Entry 8AD1 (electron microscopy, 4.10 A resolution (low resolution: residue-level contacts below are approximate; hydrogen-bond / salt-bridge calls are withheld)); this record covers chains E and D of the 9 polymer chains in the assembly.

== Chain E ==
Molecule: DNA-directed RNA polymerase subunit omega
From: Escherichia coli K-12
Notes: EC 2.7.7.6
UniProt: P0A800 (RPOZ_ECOLI); numbering as in UniProt (aligned over 1-91)
Chain sequence (91 residues; numbered 1 to 91; the number before each row is that of its first residue):
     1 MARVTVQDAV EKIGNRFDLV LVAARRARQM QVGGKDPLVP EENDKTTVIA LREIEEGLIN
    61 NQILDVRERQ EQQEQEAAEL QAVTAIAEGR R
Disordered / not traced: 1, 75-91

== Chain D ==
Molecule: DNA-directed RNA polymerase subunit beta'
From: Escherichia coli K-12
Notes: EC 2.7.7.6
UniProt: P0A8T8 (RPOC_ECO57); residue numbers follow UniProt; this construct covers 1-1406
Chain sequence (1406 residues; row label = number of the first residue in the row):
     1 MKDLLKFLKA QTKTEEFDAI KIALASPDMI RSWSFGEVKK PETINYRTFK PERDGLFCAR
    61 IFGPVKDYEC LCGKYKRLKH RGVICEKCGV EVTQTKVRRE RMGHIELASP TAHIWFLKSL
   121 PSRIGLLLDM PLRDIERVLY FESYVVIEGG MTNLERQQIL TEEQYLDALE EFGDEFDAKM
   181 GAEAIQALLK SMDLEQECEQ LREELNETNS ETKRKKLTKR IKLLEAFVQS GNKPEWMILT
   241 VLPVLPPDLR PLVPLDGGRF ATSDLNDLYR RVINRNNRLK RLLDLAAPDI IVRNEKRMLQ
   301 EAVDALLDNG RRGRAITGSN KRPLKSLADM IKGKQGRFRQ NLLGKRVDYS GRSVITVGPY
   361 LRLHQCGLPK KMALELFKPF IYGKLELRGL ATTIKAAKKM VEREEAVVWD ILDEVIREHP
   421 VLLNRAPTLH RLGIQAFEPV LIEGKAIQLH PLVCAAYNAD FDGDQMAVHV PLTLEAQLEA
   481 RALMMSTNNI LSPANGEPII VPSQDVVLGL YYMTRDCVNA KGEGMVLTGP KEAERLYRSG
   541 LASLHARVKV RITEYEKDAN GELVAKTSLK DTTVGRAILW MIVPKGLPYS IVNQALGKKA
   601 ISKMLNTCYR ILGLKPTVIF ADQIMYTGFA YAARSGASVG IDDMVIPEKK HEIISEAEAE
   661 VAEIQEQFQS GLVTAGERYN KVIDIWAAAN DRVSKAMMDN LQTETVINRD GQEEKQVSFN
   721 SIYMMADSGA RGSAAQIRQL AGMRGLMAKP DGSIIETPIT ANFREGLNVL QYFISTHGAR
   781 KGLADTALKT ANSGYLTRRL VDVAQDLVVT EDDCGTHEGI MMTPVIEGGD VKEPLRDRVL
   841 GRVTAEDVLK PGTADILVPR NTLLHEQWCD LLEENSVDAV KVRSVVSCDT DFGVCAHCYG
   901 RDLARGHIIN KGEAIGVIAA QSIGEPGTQL TMRTFHIGGA ASRAAAESSI QVKNKGSIKL
   961 SNVKSVVNSS GKLVITSRNT ELKLIDEFGR TKESYKVPYG AVLAKGDGEQ VAGGETVANW
  1021 DPHTMPVITE VSGFVRFTDM IDGQTITRQT DELTGLSSLV VLDSAERTAG GKDLRPALKI
  1081 VDAQGNDVLI PGTDMPAQYF LPGKAIVQLE DGVQISSGDT LARIPQESGG TKDITGGLPR
  1141 VADLFEARRP KEPAILAEIS GIVSFGKETK GKRRLVITPV DGSDPYEEMI PKWRQLNVFE
  1201 GERVERGDVI SDGPEAPHDI LRLRGVHAVT RYIVNEVQDV YRLQGVKIND KHIEVIVRQM
  1261 LRKATIVNAG SSDFLEGEQV EYSRVKIANR ELEANGKVGA TYSRDLLGIT KASLATESFI
  1321 SAASFQETTR VLTEAAVAGK RDELRGLKEN VIVGRLIPAG TGYAYHQDRM RRRAAGEAPA
  1381 APQVTAEDAS ASLAELLNAG LGGSDN
Disordered / not traced: 1-15, 934-947, 1127-1135, 1374-1406
UniProt features mapped onto this chain:
  - binding site (Zn(2+)): Cys70, Cys72, Cys85, Cys88, Cys814, Cys888, Cys895, Cys898
  - binding site (Mg(2+)): Asp460, Asp462, Asp464
  - modified residue: Lys972 (N6-acetyllysine)
Bound ions: Zn2+ site 1: Cys72, Cys85, Cys88; Mg2+: Asp460, Asp462 (shared with 1 residue of chain R); Zn2+ site 2: Cys814, Cys888, Cys895, Cys898

== Chain E / chain D interface ==
Residue-residue contacts - 43 pairs, chain E then chain D:
  Arg3(E) with Glu438(D); Lys615(D)
  Val4(E) with Arg362(D); His364(D); Thr487(D)
  Thr5(E) with Thr487(D); Asn488(D); Leu614(D); Lys615(D)
  Val6(E) with Ala482(D); Asn488(D)
  Gln7(E) with Leu614(D)
  Asn15(E) with Asn910(D)
  Arg16(E) with Ala482(D); Leu483(D); Asn488(D); Arg905(D)
  Phe17(E) with Gly912(D); Glu913(D); Gly1360(D); Thr1361(D)
  Val20(E) with Ala482(D); Leu483(D)
  Leu21(E) with Thr1361(D)
  Ala23(E) with Leu478(D)
  Ala24(E) with Glu475(D); Leu478(D)
  Ala27(E) with Leu474(D); Leu478(D)
  Arg28(E) with Leu474(D); Glu475(D)
  Asn43(E) with Arg417(D)
  Asp44(E) with Glu418(D)
  Lys45(E) with Glu414(D); Val415(D); Ile416(D); Arg417(D); Glu418(D); His419(D)
  Thr47(E) with Leu474(D); Gln477(D); Leu478(D)
  Val48(E) with Glu418(D)
Interface residues without a listed pair, chain E (21 interface residues in all): Gln31, Thr46
Interface residues without a listed pair, chain D (28 interface residues in all): Glu479, Arg481, Lys911

== Summary ==
21 residues of chain E and 28 residues of chain D are in contact. Asp460(D) and Asp462(D) form the Mg2+ site.
Cys72(D), Cys85(D) and Cys88(D) form the Zn2+ site 1. From UniProt: 8 Zn2+-binding residues and 3 Mg2+-binding
residues on chain D.
Here chain E is DNA-directed RNA polymerase subunit omega and chain D is DNA-directed RNA polymerase subunit
beta', both from Escherichia coli K-12. Entry 8AD1 (RNA polymerase at U-rich pause bound to RNA putL triple
mutant - pause prone, closed clamp ...) was determined by electron microscopy (same publication as 8ABY, 8ABZ,
8AC0, 8AC1, 8AC2 and 8ACP).
